5TBZ - chains A and B of the 5 polymer chains in the assembly; structure by X-ray diffraction, 7.00 A resolution (low resolution: residue-level contacts below are approximate; hydrogen-bond / salt-bridge calls are withheld).

# Chain A (and B)
Molecule: DNA-directed RNA polymerase subunit alpha
Source organism: Escherichia coli O157:H7
Notes: EC 2.7.7.6; chain B of this document is another copy of the same molecule, construct and numbering; everything in this record applies to it too
UniProt: P0A7Z6 (RPOA_ECO57); residues 1-235 here = UniProt positions 1-235
Amino-acid sequence (242 residues; each row starts with the number of its first residue; numbers below 1 keep their minus sign (Ala-6 is residue -6)):
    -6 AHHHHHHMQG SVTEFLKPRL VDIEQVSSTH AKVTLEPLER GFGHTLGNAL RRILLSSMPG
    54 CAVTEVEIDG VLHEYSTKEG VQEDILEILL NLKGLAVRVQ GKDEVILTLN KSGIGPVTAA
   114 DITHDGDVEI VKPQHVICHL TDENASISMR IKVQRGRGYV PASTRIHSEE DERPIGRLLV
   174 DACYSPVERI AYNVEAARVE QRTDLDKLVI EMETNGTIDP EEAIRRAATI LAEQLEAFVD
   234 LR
Unresolved in the structure: -6 to 9, 235 (chain B: -6 to 3, 160-173, 233-235)
Sequence notes: expression tag (-6 to 0)

# Interface between chain A and chain B
Pairs across the interface (49; chain A residue first):
  Lys10(A) with Glu226(B); Glu229(B)
  Pro11(A) with Gln227(B); Ala230(B); Phe231(B)
  Leu13(A) with Phe231(B)
  Leu28(A) with Phe231(B)
  Leu31(A) with Phe231(B)
  Glu32(A) with Arg150(B); Gln227(B)
  Gly34(A) with Arg45(B); Ser49(B)
  Phe35(A) with Ile46(B); Ser50(B); Gln227(B)
  His37(A) with Arg45(B)
  Thr38(A) with Ala42(B); Arg45(B)
  Leu39(A) with Leu224(B); Leu228(B); Phe231(B)
  Asn41(A) with Arg45(B)
  Ala42(A) with Thr38(B)
  Arg45(A) with Gly34(B); Phe35(B); His37(B); Thr38(B); Asn41(B)
  Ile46(A) with Phe35(B)
  Ser49(A) with Arg33(B); Phe35(B)
  Ser50(A) with Phe35(B)
  Arg148(A) with Val5(B)
  Gly149(A) with Val5(B)
  Arg150(A) with Ser4(B); Val5(B); Glu7(B); Phe8(B)
  Ala221(A) with Val232(B)
  Thr222(A) with Val232(B)
  Leu224(A) with Leu39(B)
  Glu226(A) with Lys10(B)
  Gln227(A) with Phe35(B)
  Leu228(A) with Leu228(B)
  Ala230(A) with Pro11(B)
  Phe231(A) with Pro11(B)
  Val232(A) with Ala221(B)
  Leu234(A) with Leu13(B); Arg218(B)
Other interface residues (no listed pair), chain A (34 interface residues in all): Pro52, Arg218, Ala225, Glu229
Other interface residues (no listed pair), chain B (36 interface residues in all): Thr6, Val14, Leu28, Glu32, Thr222, Ile223

# Summary
Chain A and chain B form an interface of 34 and 36 residues respectively.
Chain A and chain B are both DNA-directed RNA polymerase subunit alpha (Escherichia coli O157:H7); the
structure, E. Coli RNA Polymerase complexed with NusG, was determined by X-ray diffraction.
